PDB entry 9CR0 | electron microscopy, 2.08 A resolution | chains A and B of the 4 polymer chains in the assembly

== Chain A ==
Protein: Nitrogenase molybdenum-iron protein alpha chain
Organism: Azotobacter vinelandii
Notes: EC 1.18.6.1
Reference sequence: P07328 (NIFD_AZOVI); numbering as in UniProt (aligned over 1-492)
Chain sequence (492 residues; numbered 1 to 492; the number before each row is that of its first residue):
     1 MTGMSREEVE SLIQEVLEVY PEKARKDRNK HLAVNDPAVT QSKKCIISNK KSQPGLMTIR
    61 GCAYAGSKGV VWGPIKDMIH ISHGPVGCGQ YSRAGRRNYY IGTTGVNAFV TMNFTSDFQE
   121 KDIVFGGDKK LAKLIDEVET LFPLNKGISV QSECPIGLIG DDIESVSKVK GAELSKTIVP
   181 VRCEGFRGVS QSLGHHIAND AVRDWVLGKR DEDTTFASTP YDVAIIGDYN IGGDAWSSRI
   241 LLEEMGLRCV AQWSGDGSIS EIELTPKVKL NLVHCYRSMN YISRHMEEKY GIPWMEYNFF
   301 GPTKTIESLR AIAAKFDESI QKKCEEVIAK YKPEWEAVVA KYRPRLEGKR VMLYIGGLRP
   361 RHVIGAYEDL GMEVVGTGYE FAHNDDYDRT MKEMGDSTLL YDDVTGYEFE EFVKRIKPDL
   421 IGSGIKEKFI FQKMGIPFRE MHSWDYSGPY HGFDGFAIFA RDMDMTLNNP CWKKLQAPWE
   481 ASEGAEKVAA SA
Disordered / not traced: 1-3, 481-492
Swiss-Prot annotation at these positions:
  - binding site ([8Fe-7S] cluster): C62, C88, C154
  - binding site ([7Fe-Mo-9S-C-homocitryl] cluster): C275, H442
Bound ions: fe(8)-S(7) cluster Fe: C62, C88, C154 (shared with C70(B), C95(B), C153(B), S188(B) of chain B); Fe ion near C275 (its only coordinating residue here)
Ligand contacts:
  - fe(8)-S(7) cluster (CLF): C62, Y64, P85, G87, C88, Y91, E153, C154, G185
  - 3-hydroxy-3-carboxy-adipic acid (HCA): A65, G95, R96, Q191, G424, I425, K426, H442
  - ICS (iron-sulfur-molybdenum cluster with interstitial carbon): V70, R96, H195, Y229, I231, C275, R277, S278, I355, G356, G357, L358, R359, P360, F381, M441, H442

== Chain B ==
Protein: Nitrogenase molybdenum-iron protein beta chain
Organism: Azotobacter vinelandii
Notes: EC 1.18.6.1
Reference sequence: P07329 (NIFK_AZOVI); residues 1-523 here = UniProt positions 1-523
Chain sequence (523 residues; each row starts with the number of its first residue):
     1 MSQQVDKIKA SYPLFLDQDY KDMLAKKRDG FEEKYPQDKI DEVFQWTTTK EYQELNFQRE
    61 ALTVNPAKAC QPLGAVLCAL GFEKTMPYVH GSQGCVAYFR SYFNRHFREP VSCVSDSMTE
   121 DAAVFGGQQN MKDGLQNCKA TYKPDMIAVS TTCMAEVIGD DLNAFINNSK KEGFIPDEFP
   181 VPFAHTPSFV GSHVTGWDNM FEGIARYFTL KSMDDKVVGS NKKINIVPGF ETYLGNFRVI
   241 KRMLSEMGVG YSLLSDPEEV LDTPADGQFR MYAGGTTQEE MKDAPNALNT VLLQPWHLEK
   301 TKKFVEGTWK HEVPKLNIPM GLDWTDEFLM KVSEISGQPI PASLTKERGR LVDMMTDSHT
   361 WLHGKRFALW GDPDFVMGLV KFLLELGCEP VHILCHNGNK RWKKAVDAIL AASPYGKNAT
   421 VYIGKDLWHL RSLVFTDKPD FMIGNSYGKF IQRDTLHKGK EFEVPLIRIG FPIFDRHHLH
   481 RSTTLGYEGA MQILTTLVNS ILERLDEETR GMQATDYNHD LVR
Disordered / not traced: 1
Swiss-Prot annotation at these positions:
  - binding site ([8Fe-7S] cluster): C70, C95, C153, S188
Bound ions: fe(8)-S(7) cluster Fe: C70, C95, C153, S188 (shared with C62(A), C88(A), C154(A) of chain A); Fe ion site 1: R108, E109 (shared with 2 residues of chain D); Fe ion site 2: D353, D357 (shared with 2 residues of chain D)
Ligand contacts: fe(8)-S(7) cluster (CLF): C70, P72, S92, G94, C95, Y98, F99, T152, C153, S188

== Interface between chain A and chain B ==
Contacting residue pairs (191; chain A residue first):
  V19(A) - A140(B)
  V19(A) - K143(B)
  Y20(A) - T141(B)
  P21(A) - N137(B)
  P21(A) - A140(B)  hydrophobic
  K23(A) - D133(B)  salt bridge
  A24(A) - N137(B)
  S52(A) - Q93(B)
  P54(A) - S115(B)
  P54(A) - D116(B)
  P54(A) - N130(B)
  P54(A) - D133(B)
  P54(A) - G134(B)
  P54(A) - N137(B)  hydrogen bond (backbone-side chain)
  G55(A) - V114(B)
  G55(A) - S115(B)  hydrogen bond (backbone-backbone)
  G55(A) - D116(B)
  G55(A) - C138(B)
  G55(A) - Y142(B)
  L56(A) - N137(B)
  L56(A) - T141(B)
  L56(A) - Y142(B)  hydrogen bond (backbone-side chain)
  M57(A) - M86(B)  hydrophobic
  M57(A) - R100(B)  hydrogen bond
  M57(A) - S112(B)
  M57(A) - C113(B)
  M57(A) - V114(B)  hydrophobic
  M57(A) - Y142(B)
  T58(A) - Q93(B)
  T58(A) - R100(B)
  R60(A) - Q93(B)
  R60(A) - A97(B)
  G61(A) - Q93(B)  hydrogen bond (backbone-side chain)
  C62(A) - G94(B)
  A65(A) - Y98(B)
  K76(A) - E32(B)  salt bridge
  P85(A) - S188(B)
  V86(A) - P66(B)  hydrophobic
  V86(A) - A69(B)
  Q90(A) - P66(B)  hydrogen bond (side chain-backbone)
  Q90(A) - K68(B)  hydrogen bond (side chain-backbone)
  Q90(A) - Y102(B)
  Q90(A) - Y447(B)
  Y91(A) - A69(B)
  Y91(A) - C70(B)  hydrogen bond
  Y91(A) - L73(B)
  Y91(A) - Y98(B)  hydrophobic
  Y91(A) - F99(B)  hydrophobic
  Y91(A) - Y102(B)  hydrophobic
  S92(A) - Y98(B)
  R93(A) - N65(B)  hydrogen bond
  R93(A) - Y447(B)
  R93(A) - F450(B)
  G95(A) - R105(B)  hydrogen bond (backbone-side chain)
  Y99(A) - S11(B)
  T103(A) - I40(B)
  T104(A) - R453(B)
  V106(A) - I40(B)
  V106(A) - V43(B)  hydrophobic
  V106(A) - F44(B)  hydrophobic
  N107(A) - K34(B)
  M112(A) - V64(B)  hydrophobic
  M112(A) - N65(B)
  M112(A) - W428(B)  hydrophobic
  N113(A) - T63(B)
  N113(A) - V64(B)
  N113(A) - N65(B)  hydrogen bond (backbone-side chain)
  N113(A) - P66(B)
  F114(A) - T63(B)
  T115(A) - T63(B)  hydrogen bond (backbone-backbone)
  S116(A) - A61(B)
  D117(A) - T63(B)  hydrogen bond
  D117(A) - K68(B)  salt bridge
  D117(A) - H396(B)  salt bridge
  F118(A) - F189(B)
  Q119(A) - F189(B)
  E120(A) - F189(B)  hydrogen bond (backbone-backbone)
  I123(A) - V157(B)  hydrophobic
  I123(A) - F189(B)  hydrophobic
  K130(A) - A61(B)
  K133(A) - E60(B)  salt bridge
  K133(A) - A61(B)
  L134(A) - A61(B)
  L134(A) - L62(B)  hydrophobic
  E137(A) - R59(B)
  E137(A) - E60(B)  hydrogen bond (side chain-backbone)
  E137(A) - A61(B)  hydrogen bond (side chain-backbone)
  E137(A) - L62(B)  hydrogen bond (side chain-backbone)
  V138(A) - L62(B)  hydrophobic
  T140(A) - W46(B)
  L141(A) - Y52(B)  hydrogen bond (backbone-side chain)
  L141(A) - L55(B)
  L141(A) - N56(B)
  L141(A) - R59(B)
  F142(A) - W428(B)  hydrophobic
  P143(A) - W46(B)
  L144(A) - Y35(B)
  L144(A) - I40(B)  hydrophobic
  L144(A) - V43(B)  hydrophobic
  K146(A) - E32(B)  hydrogen bond (side chain-backbone)
  K146(A) - E33(B)  hydrogen bond (side chain-backbone)
  C154(A) - S92(B)
  P155(A) - C153(B)
  L158(A) - A123(B)  hydrophobic
  L158(A) - M154(B)
  L158(A) - V157(B)  hydrophobic
  L158(A) - I158(B)  hydrophobic
  I159(A) - V157(B)  hydrophobic
  F186(A) - T119(B)
  F186(A) - E120(B)  hydrogen bond (backbone-backbone)
  F186(A) - M154(B)  hydrophobic
  R187(A) - E120(B)  salt bridge
  G188(A) - T119(B)
  V189(A) - Q93(B)  hydrogen bond (backbone-side chain)
  R210(A) - E33(B)  salt bridge
  F216(A) - F31(B)  hydrophobic
  G232(A) - S11(B)
  G232(A) - F15(B)
  G233(A) - F15(B)
  W236(A) - F15(B)  hydrophobic
  W236(A) - M23(B)
  W236(A) - L24(B)
  S237(A) - F15(B)
  S237(A) - Y20(B)
  R239(A) - M23(B)
  R239(A) - K27(B)
  R239(A) - F31(B)
  I240(A) - D19(B)
  I240(A) - Y20(B)
  I240(A) - M23(B)  hydrogen bond (backbone-side chain)
  E243(A) - K26(B)
  R248(A) - F31(B)
  C249(A) - F31(B)
  V250(A) - F31(B)
  Q252(A) - K27(B)
  D256(A) - K27(B)  salt bridge
  D256(A) - E32(B)
  S258(A) - F31(B)
  S258(A) - E32(B)
  S260(A) - F31(B)  hydrogen bond (side chain-backbone)
  S260(A) - E32(B)  hydrogen bond (side chain-backbone)
  S260(A) - E33(B)
  E261(A) - K27(B)  salt bridge
  E261(A) - F31(B)
  E261(A) - E32(B)
  E334(A) - S2(B)  hydrogen bond
  E334(A) - Q3(B)  hydrogen bond (side chain-backbone)
  A337(A) - V5(B)
  V338(A) - V5(B)
  K341(A) - V5(B)
  K341(A) - D6(B)  salt bridge
  Y342(A) - I8(B)
  G406(A) - Y142(B)
  Y407(A) - T141(B)
  Y407(A) - Y142(B)
  E410(A) - F269(B)
  I425(A) - N104(B)
  K426(A) - A97(B)
  K426(A) - R100(B)
  K426(A) - N104(B)
  F429(A) - N104(B)
  F429(A) - R108(B)
  F429(A) - E109(B)
  F429(A) - P110(B)
  I430(A) - P110(B)  hydrophobic
  I430(A) - F269(B)  hydrophobic
  K433(A) - E109(B)  salt bridge
  K433(A) - P110(B)
  K433(A) - T263(B)  hydrogen bond (side chain-backbone)
  K433(A) - P264(B)
  K433(A) - D266(B)
  K433(A) - G267(B)  hydrogen bond (backbone-backbone)
  K433(A) - Q268(B)  hydrogen bond (backbone-backbone)
  M434(A) - G267(B)
  M434(A) - F269(B)  hydrophobic
  G448(A) - A10(B)
  G448(A) - S11(B)  hydrogen bond (backbone-backbone)
  P449(A) - S11(B)
  P449(A) - F15(B)  hydrophobic
  D454(A) - S2(B)  hydrogen bond (side chain-backbone)
  D454(A) - Q3(B)  hydrogen bond (backbone-side chain)
  D454(A) - Y20(B)  hydrogen bond
  A457(A) - I8(B)  hydrophobic
  I458(A) - Q3(B)
  I458(A) - I8(B)  hydrophobic
  I458(A) - K9(B)
  I458(A) - A10(B)  hydrophobic
  R461(A) - I8(B)
  L475(A) - A265(B)
  L475(A) - D266(B)
  L475(A) - G267(B)
Also at the interface, not in a pair above, chain A (110 interface residues in all): Q53, I59, Y64, I81, G87, R97, I101, G102, G105, T111, S190, L264, K330, Y331, T405
Also at the interface, not in a pair above, chain B (100 interface residues in all): Q4, L14, K39, A67, S101, S117, M118, Q129, Q136, V190, M271, H457

== In short ==
Chain A and chain B form an interface of 110 and 100 residues respectively; the contacts include 34 hydrogen
bonds and 11 salt bridges. Polar pairs include K23(A)-D133(B), K76(A)-E32(B) and D117(A)-K68(B). Fe(8)-S(7)
cluster is bound between chain A and chain B.
Here chain A is Nitrogenase molybdenum-iron protein alpha chain and chain B is Nitrogenase molybdenum-iron
protein beta chain, both from Azotobacter vinelandii. Entry 9CR0 (Azotobacter vinelandii Reduced MoFeP (C2
symmetry) obtained using the SPT Labtech chameleon of 20 mM sodium ...) was determined by electron microscopy
together with 9CQM, 9CQN, 9CQO, 9CQP, 9CQQ, 9CQR and 12 further entries from the same study.
